9G3R - chains A and F of the 3 polymer chains in the assembly; structure by X-ray diffraction, 1.70 A resolution.

[Chain A (and F)]
Molecule: PA-I galactophilic lectin
Source organism: Pseudomonas aeruginosa
Notes: chain F of this document is another copy of the same molecule, construct and numbering; everything in this record applies to it too
UniProt: Q05097 (PA1L_PSEAE); residues 1-121 here correspond to UniProt positions 2-122 (UniProt number = residue number + 1)
Sequence (121 residues; row label = number of the first residue in the row):
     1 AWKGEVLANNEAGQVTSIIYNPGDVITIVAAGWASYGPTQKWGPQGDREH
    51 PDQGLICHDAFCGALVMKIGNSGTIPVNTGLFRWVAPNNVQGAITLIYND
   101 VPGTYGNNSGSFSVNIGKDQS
Metal / ion sites: Ca2+: Tyr36, Asp100, Thr104, Asn107, Asn108 (together with 1-thio-beta-D-galactopyranose)

[How chain A and chain F interact]
Contacting residue pairs (11; chain A residue first):
  Ala1(A) - Ser121(F)  hydrogen bond (backbone-backbone)
  Asn21(A) - Asn21(F)
  Gly117(A) - Ser121(F)
  Lys118(A) - Gln120(F)
  Lys118(A) - Ser121(F)  hydrogen bond (backbone-backbone)
  Asp119(A) - Gln120(F)
  Gln120(A) - Lys118(F)
  Gln120(A) - Gln120(F)
  Ser121(A) - Ala1(F)  hydrogen bond (backbone-backbone)
  Ser121(A) - Gly117(F)
  Ser121(A) - Lys118(F)  hydrogen bond (backbone-backbone)
Other interface residues (no listed pair), chain A (8 interface residues in all): Asp24
Other interface residues (no listed pair), chain F (7 interface residues in all): Asp119

[In short]
8 residues of chain A and 7 residues of chain F are in contact; the contacts include 4 hydrogen bonds. Polar
contacts include Lys118(A)-Ser121(F) and Ala1(A)-Ser121(F). The Ca2+ site is built by Tyr36(A), Asp100(A),
Thr104(A), Asn107(A) and Asn108(A).
Both chains are PA-I galactophilic lectin (Pseudomonas aeruginosa). Entry 9G3R (LecA from Pseudomonas
aeruginosa in complex with a synthetic thiogalactoside) was determined by X-ray diffraction together with 9G3S
from the same study.
